Entry 6XNZ (electron microscopy, 3.80 A resolution); this record covers chains C and y of the 10 polymer chains in the assembly.

# Chain C
Molecule: V(D)J recombination-activating protein 1
Organism: Mus musculus
Notes: EC 3.1.-.-, 2.3.2.27
UniProtKB: P15919 (RAG1_MOUSE); residue numbers follow UniProt; this construct covers 261-1008
Sequence (750 residues; numbered 259 to 1008; the number before each row is that of its first residue):
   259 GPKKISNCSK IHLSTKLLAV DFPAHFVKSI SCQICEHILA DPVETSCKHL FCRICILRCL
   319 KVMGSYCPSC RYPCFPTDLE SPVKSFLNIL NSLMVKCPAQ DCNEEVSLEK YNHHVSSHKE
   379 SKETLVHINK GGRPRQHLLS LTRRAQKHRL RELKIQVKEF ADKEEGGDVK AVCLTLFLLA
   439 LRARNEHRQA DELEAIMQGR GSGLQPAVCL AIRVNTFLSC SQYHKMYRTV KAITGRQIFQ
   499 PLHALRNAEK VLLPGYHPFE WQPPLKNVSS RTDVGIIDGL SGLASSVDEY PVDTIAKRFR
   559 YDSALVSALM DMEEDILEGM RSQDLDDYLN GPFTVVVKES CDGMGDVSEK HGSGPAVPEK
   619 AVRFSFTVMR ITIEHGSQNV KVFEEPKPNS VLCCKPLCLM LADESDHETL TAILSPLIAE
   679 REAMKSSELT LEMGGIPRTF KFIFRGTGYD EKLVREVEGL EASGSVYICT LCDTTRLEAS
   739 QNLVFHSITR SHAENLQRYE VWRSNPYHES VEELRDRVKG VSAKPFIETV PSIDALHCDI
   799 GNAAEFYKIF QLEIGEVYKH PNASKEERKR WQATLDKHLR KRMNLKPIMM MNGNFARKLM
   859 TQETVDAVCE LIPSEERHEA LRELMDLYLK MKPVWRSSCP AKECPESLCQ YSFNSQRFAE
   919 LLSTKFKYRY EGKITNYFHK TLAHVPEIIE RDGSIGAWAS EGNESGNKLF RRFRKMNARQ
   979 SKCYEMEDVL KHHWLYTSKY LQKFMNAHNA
Disordered / not traced: 259-458, 1008
Sequence notes: expression tag (259-260); engineered mutation Val649 (Glu in P15919), Met848 (Arg in P15919)
Metal / ion sites: Zn2+: Cys727, Leu729, Cys730, His937, His942
Reported in the primary citation:
  - binding site for Target DNA top strand: Asp600, Asp708, Met848
  - mutagenesis - E649V/R848M: increased catalytic activity on disintegration

# Chain y
Molecule: 23RSS integration strand
Sequence (45 nucleotides; numbered -9 to 35; the number before each row is that of its first residue; numbers below 1 keep their minus sign (DG-9 is residue -9)):
    -9 GGTCGAGGTT TTTGTACAGC CAGACAACAG CCTACTACCA CTGTG
Disordered / not traced: -9 to 23

# Chain C / chain y interface
Pairs across the interface - 16 pairs, chain C then chain y:
  His482(C) - DT26(y)  salt bridge to the phosphate
  Tyr485(C) - DC25(y)  phosphate contact
  His501(C) - DA24(y)  hydrogen bond to the base
  Ser606(C) - DG33(y)  phosphate contact
  Glu607(C) - DC31(y)  phosphate contact
  Glu607(C) - DT32(y)  phosphate contact
  Lys608(C) - DT32(y)  hydrogen bond to the phosphate
  His609(C) - DC31(y)  phosphate contact
  His609(C) - DT32(y)  hydrogen bond to the phosphate
  Gly610(C) - DC31(y)  phosphate contact
  Ser611(C) - DC31(y)  phosphate contact
  Arg972(C) - DG33(y)  salt bridge to the phosphate
  Gln978(C) - DC31(y)  sugar contact
  Gln978(C) - DT32(y)  sugar contact
  Lys980(C) - DA30(y)  hydrogen bond to the sugar
  Lys980(C) - DC31(y)  phosphate contact
Interface residues without a listed pair, chain C (16 interface residues in all): Arg486, Pro499, Lys973, Ser979

# Summary
The interface between chain C and chain y involves 16 residues on one side and 7 on the other; the contacts
include 4 hydrogen bonds and 2 salt bridges. Polar contacts include His501(C)-DA24(y), Lys980(C)-DA30(y) and
Lys608(C)-DT32(y). The paper reports a binding site for Target DNA top strand at Asp600(C), Asp708(C) and
Met848(C); E649V/R848M of chain C increase catalytic activity on disintegration.
Chain C is V(D)J recombination-activating protein 1 (Mus musculus) and chain y is 23RSS integration strand;
the structure, Structure of RAG1 (R848M/E649V)-RAG2-DNA Target Capture Complex, was determined by electron
microscopy together with 6XNX and 6XNY from the same study.
